PDB entry 3SAS | X-ray diffraction, 2.05 A resolution | chains A and C of the 3 polymer chains in the assembly

== Chain A ==
Molecule: DNA glycosylase
Organism: Geobacillus stearothermophilus
Notes: EC 4.2.99.18
Reference sequence: P84131 (P84131_GEOSE); numbering as in UniProt (aligned over 2-274)
Amino-acid sequence (273 residues; each row starts with the number of its first residue):
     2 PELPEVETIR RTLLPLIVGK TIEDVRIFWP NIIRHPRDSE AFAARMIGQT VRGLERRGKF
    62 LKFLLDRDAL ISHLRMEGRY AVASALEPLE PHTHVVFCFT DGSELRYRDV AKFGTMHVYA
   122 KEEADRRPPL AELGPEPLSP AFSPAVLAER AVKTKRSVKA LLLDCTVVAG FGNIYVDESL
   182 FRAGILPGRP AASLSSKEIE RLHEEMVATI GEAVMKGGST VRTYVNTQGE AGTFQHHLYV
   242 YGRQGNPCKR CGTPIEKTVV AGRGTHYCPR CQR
Unresolved in the structure: 218-237
Construct notes: conflict Glu3 (Gln in P84131); engineered mutation Ala112 (Arg in P84131), Cys166 (Gln in P84131)

== Chain C ==
Molecule: 16-nt DNA strand
Sequence (16 nucleotides; numbered 1 to 16; the number before each row is that of its first residue):
     1 TGCGTCCGAG XCTACC
Unresolved in the structure: 1, 16
Modified positions: TX2 (5'-O-{(R)-hydroxy[(2-sulfanylethyl)amino]phosphoryl}thymidine) at position 11

== How chain A and chain C interact ==
Contacting residue pairs (17):
  Lys60(A) - DG10(C)  phosphate contact
  Phe61(A) - TX2_11(C)  phosphate contact
  His74(A) - DA9(C)  phosphate contact
  His74(A) - DG10(C)  salt bridge to the phosphate
  Arg76(A) - DG8(C)  base contact
  Arg76(A) - DA9(C)  hydrogen bond to the base
  Arg76(A) - DG10(C)  hydrogen bond to the sugar
  Phe114(A) - DG8(C)  base contact
  Pro130(A) - TX2_11(C)  base contact
  Ala132(A) - TX2_11(C)  base contact
  Glu133(A) - TX2_11(C)  base contact
  Leu134(A) - TX2_11(C)  base contact
  Cys166(A) - TX2_11(C)  base contact
  Thr167(A) - TX2_11(C)  base contact
  Asn174(A) - DA9(C)  hydrogen bond to the phosphate
  Arg264(A) - DG8(C)  hydrogen bond to the phosphate
  Arg264(A) - DA9(C)  salt bridge to the phosphate
Interface residues without a listed pair, chain A (17 interface residues in all): Glu3, Met77, Gly173, Tyr242
Interface residues without a listed pair, chain C (5 interface residues in all): DC7

== Summary ==
17 residues of chain A face 5 of chain C across their interface, with 4 hydrogen bonds and 2 salt bridges.
Polar pairs include Arg76(A)-DA9(C), Arg76(A)-DG10(C) and Asn174(A)-DA9(C).
Here chain A is DNA glycosylase (Geobacillus stearothermophilus) and chain C is a 16-nt DNA strand. Entry 3SAS
(MUTM Slanted complex 4 with R112A mutation) was determined by X-ray diffraction together with 3SAR, 3SAT,
3SAU, 3SAW and 3SBJ from the same study.
